4I9G - chains A and B; structure by X-ray diffraction, 3.25 A resolution.

== Chain A (and B) ==
Molecule: Glycerol 3-phosphate phosphatase
Source organism: Mycobacterium tuberculosis
Notes: chain B of this document is another copy of the same molecule, construct and numbering; everything in this record applies to it too
UniProtKB: O33194 (O33194_MYCTU); residue numbers follow UniProt; this construct covers 1-353
Chain sequence (361 residues; row label = number of the first residue in the row; numbers below 1 keep their minus sign (Met-7 is residue -7)):
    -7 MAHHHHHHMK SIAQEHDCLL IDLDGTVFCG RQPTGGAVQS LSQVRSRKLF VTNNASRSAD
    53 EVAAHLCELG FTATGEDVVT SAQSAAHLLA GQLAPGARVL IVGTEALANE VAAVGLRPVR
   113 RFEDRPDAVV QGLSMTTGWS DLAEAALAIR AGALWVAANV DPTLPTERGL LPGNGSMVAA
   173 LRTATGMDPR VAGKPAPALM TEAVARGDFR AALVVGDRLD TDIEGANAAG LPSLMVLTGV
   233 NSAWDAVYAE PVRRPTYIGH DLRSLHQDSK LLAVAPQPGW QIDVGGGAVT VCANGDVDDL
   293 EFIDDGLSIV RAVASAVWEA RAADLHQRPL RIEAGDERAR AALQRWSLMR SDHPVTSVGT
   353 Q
Unresolved in the structure: -7 to -1, 289-294, 313-319, 342-353 (chain B: -7 to 0, 287-295, 313-318, 342-353)
Sequence notes: expression tag (-7 to 0)
Metal / ion sites: Mg2+: Asp14, Asp16, Asp209
UniProt features mapped onto this chain:
  - active site: Asp14 (Nucleophile), Asp16 (Proton donor)
  - binding site (Mg(2+)): Asp14, Asp16, Asp209

== How chain A and chain B interact ==
Pairs across the interface - 46 pairs, chain A then chain B:
  Leu125(A) - Trp131(B)
  Met127(A) - Trp131(B)
  Thr129(A) - Gly130(B)
  Thr129(A) - Trp131(B)  hydrogen bond (backbone-backbone)
  Gly130(A) - Thr129(B)
  Gly130(A) - Gly130(B)
  Trp131(A) - Leu125(B)
  Trp131(A) - Met127(B)
  Trp131(A) - Thr129(B)  hydrogen bond (backbone-backbone)
  Trp131(A) - Leu163(B)  hydrophobic
  Trp131(A) - Pro164(B)  hydrogen bond (side chain-backbone)
  Trp131(A) - Met169(B)
  Ala135(A) - Pro164(B)
  Glu136(A) - Arg160(B)  salt bridge
  Ala138(A) - Pro164(B)  hydrophobic
  Leu139(A) - Arg160(B)
  Leu139(A) - Gly161(B)
  Leu139(A) - Leu163(B)  hydrophobic
  Arg142(A) - Leu162(B)
  Pro154(A) - Thr175(B)
  Pro154(A) - Ala176(B)
  Thr155(A) - Arg142(B)
  Thr155(A) - Ala176(B)
  Arg160(A) - Glu136(B)  salt bridge
  Arg160(A) - Leu139(B)
  Gly161(A) - Leu139(B)
  Leu162(A) - Arg142(B)
  Leu163(A) - Trp131(B)  hydrophobic
  Leu163(A) - Leu139(B)  hydrophobic
  Pro164(A) - Trp131(B)  hydrogen bond (backbone-side chain)
  Pro164(A) - Ala135(B)
  Pro164(A) - Ala176(B)  hydrophobic
  Gly167(A) - Thr175(B)
  Ser168(A) - Ala172(B)  hydrogen bond (side chain-backbone)
  Ser168(A) - Thr175(B)
  Ser168(A) - Ala176(B)  hydrogen bond (side chain-backbone)
  Ala171(A) - Ala171(B)
  Ala171(A) - Thr175(B)
  Ala172(A) - Ser168(B)  hydrogen bond (backbone-side chain)
  Thr175(A) - Pro154(B)
  Thr175(A) - Ser168(B)
  Thr175(A) - Ala171(B)
  Ala176(A) - Pro154(B)
  Ala176(A) - Thr155(B)
  Ala176(A) - Pro164(B)  hydrophobic
  Ala176(A) - Ser168(B)  hydrogen bond (backbone-side chain)
Interface residues without a listed pair, chain A (27 interface residues in all): Ser126, Ser132, Leu134, Met169
Interface residues without a listed pair, chain B (27 interface residues in all): Ser126, Ser132, Leu134, Ala138, Gly167

== In short ==
The chain A/chain B interface involves 27 residues from each chain; the contacts include 8 hydrogen bonds and
2 salt bridges. Among the polar pairs are Glu136(A)-Arg160(B), Trp131(A)-Pro164(B) and Ser168(A)-Ala172(B).
From UniProt: active-site residues Asp14(A) and Asp16(A) and 3 Mg2+-binding residues on chain A.
Both chains are Glycerol 3-phosphate phosphatase (Mycobacterium tuberculosis). Entry 4I9G (Crystal structure
of glycerol phosphate phosphatase Rv1692 from Mycobacterium tuberculosis in complex with magnesium) was
determined by X-ray diffraction, deposited together with 4I9F.
